Entry 6VQY (X-ray diffraction, 2.57 A resolution); this record covers chains A and B of the 3 polymer chains in the assembly.

Chain A:
Name: MHC class I antigen
From: Homo sapiens
UniProt: O78189 (O78189_HUMAN); residues 1-276 here correspond to UniProt positions 25-300 (UniProt number = residue number + 24)
Chain sequence (276 residues; row label = number of the first residue in the row):
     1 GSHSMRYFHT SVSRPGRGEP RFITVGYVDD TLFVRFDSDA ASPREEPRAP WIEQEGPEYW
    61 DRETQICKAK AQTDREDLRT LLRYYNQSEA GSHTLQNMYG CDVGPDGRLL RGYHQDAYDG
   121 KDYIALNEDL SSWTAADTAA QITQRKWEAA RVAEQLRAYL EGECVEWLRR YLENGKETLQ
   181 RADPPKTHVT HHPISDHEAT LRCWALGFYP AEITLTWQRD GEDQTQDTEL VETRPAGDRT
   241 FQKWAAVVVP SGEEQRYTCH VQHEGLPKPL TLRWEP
Unresolved in the structure: 276
Disulfides: Cys101-Cys164, Cys203-Cys259
Ligand contacts: arginine (ARG): Asp77, Thr80, Tyr84, Leu95, Asp116, Tyr123, Ile124, Thr143, Lys146, Trp147

Chain B:
Name: Beta-2-microglobulin
From: Homo sapiens
UniProt: P61769 (B2MG_HUMAN); residues 1-99 here correspond to UniProt positions 21-119 (UniProt number = residue number + 20)
Chain sequence (99 residues; numbered 1 to 99; the number before each row is that of its first residue):
     1 IQRTPKIQVY SRHPAENGKS NFLNCYVSGF HPSDIEVDLL KNGERIEKVE HSDLSFSKDW
    61 SFYLLYYTEF TPTEKDEYAC RVNHVTLSQP KIVKWDRDM
Swiss-Prot annotation at these positions:
  - modified residue: Gln2 (Pyrrolidone carboxylic acid)
  - glycosylation: Ile1 (N-linked (Glc) (glycation) isoleucine), Lys19 (N-linked (Glc) (glycation) lysine), Lys41 (N-linked (Glc) (glycation) lysine), Lys48 (N-linked (Glc) (glycation) lysine), Lys58 (N-linked (Glc) (glycation) lysine), Lys91 (N-linked (Glc) (glycation) lysine), Lys94 (N-linked (Glc) (glycation) lysine)
Disulfides: Cys25-Cys80

How chain A and chain B interact:
Pairs across the interface - 49 pairs, chain A then chain B:
  Phe8(A) with Phe56(B), hydrophobic
  His9(A) with Phe56(B)
  Thr10(A) with Phe56(B); Phe62(B)
  Val12(A) with Ser33(B)
  Ile23(A) with Leu54(B)
  Val25(A) with Asp53(B); Ser55(B)
  Tyr27(A) with Ser55(B), hydrogen bond; Tyr63(B), hydrogen bond
  Arg35(A) with Asp53(B), salt bridge
  Thr94(A) with Phe62(B)
  Gln96(A) with His31(B), hydrogen bond; Phe56(B); Trp60(B), hydrogen bond (side chain-backbone); Phe62(B)
  Asn97(A) with Phe56(B)
  Gln115(A) with Trp60(B)
  Asp116(A) with Trp60(B)
  Ala117(A) with Trp60(B), hydrophobic
  Asp119(A) with Ile1(B); His31(B)
  Gly120(A) with Arg3(B), hydrogen bond (backbone-side chain); His31(B); Trp60(B)
  Asp122(A) with Trp60(B), hydrogen bond
  His192(A) with Asp98(B), salt bridge
  Arg202(A) with Asp98(B); Met99(B)
  Trp204(A) with Asp98(B); Met99(B)
  Val231(A) with Gln8(B)
  Glu232(A) with Lys6(B), salt bridge; Gln8(B), hydrogen bond (backbone-side chain); Tyr26(B), hydrogen bond; Ser28(B), hydrogen bond
  Thr233(A) with Tyr26(B)
  Arg234(A) with Gln8(B), hydrogen bond; Tyr10(B); Tyr26(B); Met99(B), hydrogen bond (side chain-backbone)
  Pro235(A) with Tyr10(B), hydrogen bond (backbone-side chain); Tyr26(B)
  Ala236(A) with Arg12(B), hydrogen bond (backbone-side chain)
  Gly237(A) with Arg12(B), hydrogen bond (backbone-side chain)
  Gln242(A) with Tyr10(B); Ser11(B); Arg12(B), hydrogen bond (side chain-backbone)
  Trp244(A) with Met99(B), hydrogen bond (side chain-backbone)
Interface residues without a listed pair, chain A (33 interface residues in all): Leu32, Met98, Lys121, Asp238
Interface residues without a listed pair, chain B (24 interface residues in all): Asn24, Pro32, Asp59, Leu65

In short:
Chain A and chain B form an interface of 33 and 24 residues respectively; the contacts include 16 hydrogen
bonds and 3 salt bridges. Polar pairs include Arg35(A)-Asp53(B), His192(A)-Asp98(B) and Glu232(A)-Lys6(B).
Chain A binds arginine.
Here chain A is MHC class I antigen and chain B is Beta-2-microglobulin, both from Homo sapiens. Entry 6VQY
(HLA-B*27:05 presenting an HIV-1 7mer peptide) was determined by X-ray diffraction (same publication as 6VPZ,
6VQ2, 6VQD, 6VQE and 6VQZ).
